PDB entry 6RIX | X-ray diffraction, 1.66 A resolution | chain A

== Chain A ==
Molecule: Replicative DNA helicase
From: Mycobacterium chimaera
Notes: EC 3.6.4.12; engineered mutation(s): C1A
UniProtKB: A0A220Y4A5 (A0A220Y4A5_9MYCO); residues 1-145 here correspond to UniProt positions 233-377 (UniProt number = residue number + 232)
Chain sequence (145 residues; row label = number of the first residue in the row):
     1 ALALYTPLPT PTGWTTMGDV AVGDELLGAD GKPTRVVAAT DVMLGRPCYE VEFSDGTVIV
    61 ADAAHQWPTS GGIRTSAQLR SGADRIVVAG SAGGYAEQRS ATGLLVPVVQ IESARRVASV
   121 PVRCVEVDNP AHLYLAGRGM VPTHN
Not modelled in the structure: 91-104
Modified / non-standard residues: Cys124 (S-oxy cysteine; CSX)
Reported in the primary citation:
  - catalytic residues: His65, Cys124, Val125, Thr143
  - conformationally variable residues (side-chain flip): Cys124
  - contacts within the chain: His65-Cys124
  - mutagenesis - N145A: decreased catalytic activity

== Overview ==
From the paper: catalytic residues His65, Cys124 and Val125 among others; N145A reduces catalytic activity.
Chain A is Replicative DNA helicase (Mycobacterium chimaera); the structure, Crystal structure of MchDnaB-1
intein, was determined by X-ray diffraction, deposited together with 6RIY and 6RIZ.
